PDB entry 8RKV | electron microscopy, 3.11 A resolution | chains 6 and S of the 10 polymer chains in the assembly

Chain 6:
Molecule: Non-target strand - RE
Sequence (79 nucleotides; numbered 1 to 79; the number before each row is that of its first residue):
     1 ATAAGGATTT TACTGATGAC AATAATTTGT CACAACGACA TATAATTAGT CACTGTACAC
    61 GTAGAGACGT AGCAATGCT
Not modelled in the structure: 1-31

Chain S:
Molecule: TnsB
From: Scytonema hofmannii
Reference sequence: A0A979HMQ2 (A0A979HMQ2_9CYAN); residues 2-584 here = UniProt positions 2-584
Amino-acid sequence (584 residues; numbered 1 to 584; the number before each row is that of its first residue):
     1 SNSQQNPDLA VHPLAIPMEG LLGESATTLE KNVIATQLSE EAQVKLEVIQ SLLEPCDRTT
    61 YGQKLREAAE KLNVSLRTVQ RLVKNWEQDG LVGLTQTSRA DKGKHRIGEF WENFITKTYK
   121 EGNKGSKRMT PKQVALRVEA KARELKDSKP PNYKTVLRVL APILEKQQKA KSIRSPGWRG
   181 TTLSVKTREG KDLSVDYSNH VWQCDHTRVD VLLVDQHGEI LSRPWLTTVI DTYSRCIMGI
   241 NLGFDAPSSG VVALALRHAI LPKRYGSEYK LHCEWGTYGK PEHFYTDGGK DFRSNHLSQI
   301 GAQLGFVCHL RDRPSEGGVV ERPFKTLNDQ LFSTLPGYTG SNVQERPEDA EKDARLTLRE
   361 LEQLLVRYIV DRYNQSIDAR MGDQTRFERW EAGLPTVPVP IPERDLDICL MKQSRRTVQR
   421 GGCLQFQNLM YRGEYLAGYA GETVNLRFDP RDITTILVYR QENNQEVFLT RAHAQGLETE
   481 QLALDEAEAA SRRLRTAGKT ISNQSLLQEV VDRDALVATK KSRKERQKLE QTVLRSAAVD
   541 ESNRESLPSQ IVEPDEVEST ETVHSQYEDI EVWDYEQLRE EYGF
Not modelled in the structure: 1-30, 513-524, 543-584
Construct notes: expression tag (1)

Chain 6 / chain S interface:
Contacting residue pairs (41):
  DA35(6) / Arg-58(S)  phosphate contact
  DA35(6) / Gln-80(S)  hydrogen bond to the phosphate
  DC36(6) / Arg-77(S)  base contact
  DC36(6) / Gln-80(S)  hydrogen bond to the base
  DC36(6) / Lys-84(S)  salt bridge to the phosphate
  DG37(6) / Arg-77(S)  hydrogen bond to the base
  DA38(6) / Arg-81(S)  base contact
  DC39(6) / Arg-81(S)  base contact
  DA45(6) / Arg-99(S)  base contact
  DT46(6) / Ser-98(S)  phosphate contact
  DT46(6) / Arg-99(S)  sugar contact
  DT46(6) / Asp-101(S)  sugar contact
  DT46(6) / Lys-102(S)  salt bridge to the phosphate
  DT46(6) / Arg-106(S)  hydrogen bond to the base
  DT47(6) / Asp-101(S)  sugar contact
  DT47(6) / Gly-103(S)  hydrogen bond to the phosphate
  DT47(6) / Lys-104(S)  sugar contact
  DT47(6) / His-105(S)  phosphate contact
  DT47(6) / Arg-106(S)  hydrogen bond to the base
  DA48(6) / His-105(S)  salt bridge to the phosphate
  DA48(6) / Arg-106(S)  hydrogen bond to the phosphate
  DA48(6) / Ile-107(S)  hydrogen bond to the phosphate
  DA48(6) / Thr-155(S)  sugar contact
  DA48(6) / Arg-158(S)  hydrogen bond to the base
  DG49(6) / Lys-149(S)  phosphate contact
  DG49(6) / Pro-150(S)  phosphate contact
  DG49(6) / Pro-151(S)  phosphate contact
  DG49(6) / Asn-152(S)  hydrogen bond to the phosphate
  DG49(6) / Thr-155(S)  hydrogen bond to the phosphate
  DG49(6) / Arg-158(S)  hydrogen bond to the base
  DT50(6) / Asn-152(S)  hydrogen bond to the phosphate
  DT50(6) / Lys-154(S)  base contact
  DG66(6) / Ala-246(S)  phosphate contact
  DA67(6) / Ala-246(S)  phosphate contact
  DA67(6) / Pro-247(S)  sugar contact
  DA67(6) / Ser-248(S)  hydrogen bond to the phosphate
  DC68(6) / Ser-248(S)  phosphate contact
  DC68(6) / Ser-249(S)  hydrogen bond to the phosphate
  DC68(6) / Lys-290(S)  sugar contact
  DG69(6) / Asn-295(S)  hydrogen bond to the phosphate
  DT79(6) / Arg-420(S)  salt bridge to the phosphate
Also at the interface, not in a pair above, chain 6 (19 interface residues in all): DA34, DA44, DT76
Also at the interface, not in a pair above, chain S (33 interface residues in all): Arg-66, Thr-97, Asp-291, Ser-294, Ile-501

In short:
Chain 6 and chain S form an interface of 19 and 33 residues respectively; the contacts include 16 hydrogen
bonds and 4 salt bridges. Polar contacts include DC36(6)/Gln-80(S), DG37(6)/Arg-77(S) and DT46(6)/Arg-106(S).
Here chain 6 is Non-target strand - RE and chain S is TnsB (Scytonema hofmannii). Entry 8RKV (Conformational
Landscape of the Type V-K CRISPR-associated TransposonIntegration Assembly CAST V-K TnsB domain
local-refinement map) was determined by electron microscopy, deposited together with 8RDU, 8RKT, 8RKU, 8AXA
and 8AXB.
